PDB entry 6SMN | X-ray diffraction, 1.63 A resolution | chains A and D of the 4 polymer chains in the assembly

# Chain A
Molecule: Serine hydroxymethyltransferase 2, mitochondrial
Source organism: Arabidopsis thaliana
Notes: EC 2.1.2.1
UniProtKB: Q94C74 (GLYM2_ARATH); numbering as in UniProt (aligned over 41-517)
Amino-acid sequence (480 residues; row label = number of the first residue in the row):
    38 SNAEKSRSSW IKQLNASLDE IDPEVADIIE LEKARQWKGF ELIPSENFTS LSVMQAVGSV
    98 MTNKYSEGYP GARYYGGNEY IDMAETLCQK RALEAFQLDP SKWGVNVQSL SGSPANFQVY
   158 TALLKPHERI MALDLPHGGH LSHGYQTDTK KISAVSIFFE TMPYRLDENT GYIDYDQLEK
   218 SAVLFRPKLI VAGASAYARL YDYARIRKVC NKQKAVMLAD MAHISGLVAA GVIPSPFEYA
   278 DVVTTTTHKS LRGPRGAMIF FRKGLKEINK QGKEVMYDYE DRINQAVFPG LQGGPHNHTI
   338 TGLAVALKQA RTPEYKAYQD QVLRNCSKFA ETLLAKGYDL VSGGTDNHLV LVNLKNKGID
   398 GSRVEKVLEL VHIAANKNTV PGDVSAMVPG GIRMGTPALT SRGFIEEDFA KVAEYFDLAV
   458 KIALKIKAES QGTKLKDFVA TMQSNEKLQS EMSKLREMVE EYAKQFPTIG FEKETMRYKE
Not modelled in the structure: 38-42
Sequence notes: expression tag (38-40)
Residues lining bound ligands:
  - methotrexate (MTX), molecule 1: E104, Y111, F325, P326
  - methotrexate (MTX), molecule 2: L172, L178, Y182, T184, D185, T186, I189, N413, K414, A423
  - pyridoxyl-serine-5-monophosphate (PLS; [3-hydroxy-2-methyl-5-phosphonooxymethyl-pyridin-4-ylmethyl]-serine), molecule 1: S82, S148, G149, S150, P151, N153, H177, S179, H180, A231, S232, D257, A259, H260, T283, H285, K286, R430
  - pyridoxyl-serine-5-monophosphate (PLS), molecule 2: Y102, E104, Y112, G330, G331
Curated features (UniProtKB/Swiss-Prot):
  - binding site (L-serine): S82, E104, Y112, H260, K286, R430
  - binding site (pemetrexed): S82, Y102, E104, Y112, S148 to S150, H177, S232, H260, G331, R430
  - binding site (methotrexate): E104, T184 to T186, K414
  - modified residue: K286 (N6-(pyridoxal phosphate)lysine)
From the paper describing this entry:
  - binding site for methotrexate: E104, Y111, Y182, T184 to T186, I189, R223, K414, T416, A423

# Chain D
Molecule: Serine hydroxymethyltransferase 2, mitochondrial
Source organism: Arabidopsis thaliana
Notes: EC 2.1.2.1
UniProtKB: Q94C74 (GLYM2_ARATH); residue numbers follow UniProt; this construct covers 41-517
Amino-acid sequence (480 residues; each row starts with the number of its first residue):
    38 SNAEKSRSSW IKQLNASLDE IDPEVADIIE LEKARQWKGF ELIPSENFTS LSVMQAVGSV
    98 MTNKYSEGYP GARYYGGNEY IDMAETLCQK RALEAFQLDP SKWGVNVQSL SGSPANFQVY
   158 TALLKPHERI MALDLPHGGH LSHGYQTDTK KISAVSIFFE TMPYRLDENT GYIDYDQLEK
   218 SAVLFRPKLI VAGASAYARL YDYARIRKVC NKQKAVMLAD MAHISGLVAA GVIPSPFEYA
   278 DVVTTTTHKS LRGPRGAMIF FRKGLKEINK QGKEVMYDYE DRINQAVFPG LQGGPHNHTI
   338 TGLAVALKQA RTPEYKAYQD QVLRNCSKFA ETLLAKGYDL VSGGTDNHLV LVNLKNKGID
   398 GSRVEKVLEL VHIAANKNTV PGDVSAMVPG GIRMGTPALT SRGFIEEDFA KVAEYFDLAV
   458 KIALKIKAES QGTKLKDFVA TMQSNEKLQS EMSKLREMVE EYAKQFPTIG FEKETMRYKE
Sequence notes: expression tag (38-40)
Modified residues: K286 ((2S)-2-amino-6-[[3-hydroxy-2-methyl-5-(phosphonooxymethyl)pyridin-4-yl]methylideneamino]hexanoic acid; LLP)
Residues lining bound ligands:
  - methotrexate (MTX), molecule 1: E104, Y111, F325, P326
  - methotrexate (MTX), molecule 2: L172, L178, Y182, Q183, T184, D185, I189, K414, S422, A423, M424
  - pyridoxyl-serine-5-monophosphate (PLS; [3-hydroxy-2-methyl-5-phosphonooxymethyl-pyridin-4-ylmethyl]-serine): Y102, E104, Y112, G330, G331
  - serine (SER): S82, H177, S232, H260, K286, R430
Curated features (UniProtKB/Swiss-Prot):
  - binding site (L-serine): S82, E104, Y112, H260, K286, R430
  - binding site (pemetrexed): S82, Y102, E104, Y112, S148 to S150, H177, S232, H260, G331, R430
  - binding site (methotrexate): E104, T184 to T186, K414
  - modified residue: K286 (N6-(pyridoxal phosphate)lysine)
From the paper describing this entry:
  - binding site for methotrexate: T184, D185, K414

# Interface between chain A and chain D
Pairs across the interface (28):
  H164(A) with H164(D); E197(D)
  R166(A) with E197(D), salt bridge; T198(D), hydrogen bond (side chain-backbone)
  Q183(A) with R223(D)
  T184(A) with R223(D)
  D185(A) with R223(D), salt bridge; K225(D); Q250(D); K251(D)
  E197(A) with H164(D); R166(D), salt bridge; E197(D)
  T198(A) with R166(D), hydrogen bond (backbone-side chain)
  M199(A) with L221(D); F222(D), hydrophobic
  P200(A) with L221(D)
  R202(A) with L221(D)
  S218(A) with L221(D)
  V220(A) with R202(D)
  L221(A) with M199(D); P200(D); R202(D); S218(D)
  F222(A) with F222(D), hydrophobic
  R223(A) with Q183(D); T184(D); D185(D), salt bridge

# In short
Chain A and chain D form an interface of 15 and 17 residues respectively; the contacts include 2 hydrogen
bonds and 4 salt bridges. Polar contacts include R166(A)-E197(D), D185(A)-R223(D) and E197(A)-R166(D). Chain A
binds pyridoxyl-serine-5-monophosphate and methotrexate. The paper reports a binding site for methotrexate at
E104(A), Y111(A) and T184(D) among others.
Chain A is Serine hydroxymethyltransferase 2, mitochondrial and chain D is Serine hydroxymethyltransferase 2,
mitochondrial, both from Arabidopsis thaliana; the structure, A. thaliana serine hydroxymethyltransferase
isoform 2 (AtSHMT2) in complex with methotrexate, was determined by X-ray diffraction together with 6SMR and
6SMW from the same study.
